PDB entry 6XD3 | electron microscopy, 3.30 A resolution | chains H and I of the 3 polymer chains in the assembly

# Chain H
Molecule: CDK-activating kinase assembly factor MAT1
Source organism: Homo sapiens
Reference sequence: P51948 (MAT1_HUMAN); numbering as in UniProt (aligned over 220-309)
Amino-acid sequence (93 residues; numbered 217 to 309; the number before each row is that of its first residue):
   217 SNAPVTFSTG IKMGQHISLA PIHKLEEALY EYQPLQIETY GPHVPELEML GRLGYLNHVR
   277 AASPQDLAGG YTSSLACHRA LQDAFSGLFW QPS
Unresolved in the structure: 217-243, 309
Differences from the reference sequence: expression tag (217-219)

# Chain I
Molecule: Cyclin-H
Source organism: Homo sapiens
Reference sequence: P51946 (CCNH_HUMAN); residue numbers follow UniProt; this construct covers 1-323
Amino-acid sequence (323 residues; each row starts with the number of its first residue):
     1 MYHNSSQKRH WTFSSEEQLA RLRADANRKF RCKAVANGKV LPNDPVFLEP HEEMTLCKYY
    61 EKRLLEFCSV FKPAMPRSVV GTACMYFKRF YLNNSVMEYH PRIIMLTCAF LACKVDEFNV
   121 SSPQFVGNLR ESPLGQEKAL EQILEYELLL IQQLNFHLIV HNPYRPFEGF LIDLKTRYPI
   181 LENPEILRKT ADDFLNRIAL TDAYLLYTPS QIALTAILSS ASRAGITMES YLSESLMLKE
   241 NRTCLSQLLD IMKSMRNLVK KYEPPRSEEV AVLKQKLERC HSAELALNVI TKKRKGYEDD
   301 DYVSKKSKHE EEEWTDDDLV ESL
Unresolved in the structure: 39-41, 285-323
Curated features (UniProtKB/Swiss-Prot):
  - modified residue: Ser-5 (Phosphoserine), Ser-132 (Phosphoserine), Ser-304 (Phosphoserine), Thr-315 (Phosphothreonine), Ser-322 (Phosphoserine)

# Chain H / chain I interface
Pairs across the interface - 47 pairs, chain H then chain I:
  Ile-253(H) / His-3(I)
  Ile-253(H) / Asn-4(I)
  Glu-254(H) / His-3(I)  hydrogen bond (backbone-side chain)
  Thr-255(H) / His-3(I)
  Tyr-256(H) / Lys-8(I)
  Pro-258(H) / Leu-236(I)  hydrophobic
  Gly-270(H) / Thr-176(I)
  Tyr-271(H) / Thr-176(I)
  Tyr-271(H) / Arg-177(I)
  His-274(H) / Lys-175(I)
  His-274(H) / Thr-176(I)
  Val-275(H) / Ile-172(I)  hydrophobic
  Arg-295(H) / Met-1(I)
  Arg-295(H) / Arg-165(I)
  Ala-296(H) / Gly-169(I)
  Ala-296(H) / Ile-172(I)  hydrophobic
  Leu-297(H) / Ile-172(I)  hydrophobic
  Gln-298(H) / Met-1(I)
  Asp-299(H) / Met-1(I)
  Asp-299(H) / Arg-165(I)  salt bridge
  Asp-299(H) / Pro-166(I)
  Ala-300(H) / Pro-166(I)
  Ala-300(H) / Gly-169(I)
  Ala-300(H) / Phe-170(I)
  Ala-300(H) / Ser-210(I)  hydrogen bond (backbone-side chain)
  Phe-301(H) / Phe-170(I)  hydrophobic
  Phe-301(H) / Asp-173(I)
  Ser-302(H) / Tyr-2(I)
  Ser-302(H) / His-3(I)
  Gly-303(H) / Thr-208(I)  hydrogen bond (backbone-side chain)
  Gly-303(H) / Ser-210(I)
  Gly-303(H) / Gln-211(I)
  Leu-304(H) / Phe-170(I)  hydrophobic
  Leu-304(H) / Ser-210(I)
  Leu-304(H) / Gln-211(I)  hydrogen bond (backbone-side chain)
  Leu-304(H) / Leu-214(I)  hydrophobic
  Phe-305(H) / Leu-238(I)  hydrophobic
  Phe-305(H) / Leu-248(I)  hydrophobic
  Trp-306(H) / Tyr-2(I)
  Trp-306(H) / Lys-8(I)
  Trp-306(H) / Thr-12(I)
  Trp-306(H) / Thr-208(I)
  Trp-306(H) / Gln-211(I)  hydrogen bond (backbone-side chain)
  Gln-307(H) / Gln-247(I)  hydrogen bond
  Gln-307(H) / Ile-251(I)
  Pro-308(H) / Phe-13(I)
  Pro-308(H) / Ser-14(I)
Other interface residues (no listed pair), chain H (25 interface residues in all): His-259, Cys-293
Other interface residues (no listed pair), chain I (29 interface residues in all): Tyr-231, Met-237, Cys-244

# In short
The interface between chain H and chain I involves 25 residues on one side and 29 on the other, with 6
hydrogen bonds and 1 salt bridge. Among the polar pairs are Asp-299(H)/Arg-165(I), Glu-254(H)/His-3(I) and
Ala-300(H)/Ser-210(I).
Chain H is CDK-activating kinase assembly factor MAT1 and chain I is Cyclin-H, both from Homo sapiens; the
structure, Structure of the human CAK in complex with THZ1, was determined by electron microscopy (same
publication as 6XBZ).
